Entry 5JHR (X-ray diffraction, 2.90 A resolution); this record covers chains L and M of the 28 polymer chains in the assembly.

[Chain L]
Protein: Proteasome subunit beta type-6
From: Saccharomyces cerevisiae (strain ATCC 204508 / S288c)
Notes: EC 3.4.25.1
Reference sequence: P23724 (PSB6_YEAST); residues 1-222 here correspond to UniProt positions 20-241 (UniProt number = residue number + 19)
Sequence (222 residues; numbered 1 to 222; the number before each row is that of its first residue):
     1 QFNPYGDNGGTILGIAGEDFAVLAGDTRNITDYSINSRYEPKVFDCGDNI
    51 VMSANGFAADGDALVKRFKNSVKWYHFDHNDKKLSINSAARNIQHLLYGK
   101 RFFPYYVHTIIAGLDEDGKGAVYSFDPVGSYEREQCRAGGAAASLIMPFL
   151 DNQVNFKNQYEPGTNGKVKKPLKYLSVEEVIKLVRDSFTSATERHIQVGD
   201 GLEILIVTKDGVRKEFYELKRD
Metal / ion sites: Mg2+: Asp222 (shared with 3 residues of chain V)
Ligand contacts: 6KF ((2S)-2-azido-N-[(2S)-3-(biphenyl-4-yl)-1-{[(2S)-1-{[(2S,3S,4R)-3,5-dihydroxy-4-methylpentan-2-yl]amino}-1-oxo-3-phenylpropan-2-yl]amino}-1-oxopropan-2-yl]-3-phenylpropanamide (non-preferred name)): Pro104, Tyr106, His108, Thr109, Ser124, Phe125, Asp126, Pro127, Val128, Arg137, Ala138, Gly139

[Chain M]
Protein: Proteasome subunit beta type-7
From: Saccharomyces cerevisiae (strain ATCC 204508 / S288c)
Notes: EC 3.4.25.1
Reference sequence: P30657 (PSB7_YEAST); residues -12 to 233 here correspond to UniProt positions 21-266 (UniProt number = residue number + 33)
Sequence (246 residues; each row starts with the number of its first residue; numbers below 1 keep their minus sign (Thr-12 is residue -12)):
   -12 TQIANAGASPMVNTQQPIVTGTSVISMKYDNGVIIAADNLGSYGSLLRFN
    38 GVERLIPVGDNTVVGISGDISDMQHIERLLKDLVTENAYDNPLADAEEAL
    88 EPSYIFEYLATVMYQRRSKMNPLWNAIIVAGVQSNGDQFLRYVNLLGVTY
   138 SSPTLATGFGAHMANPLLRKVVDRESDIPKTTVQVAEEAIVNAMRVLYYR
   188 DARSSRNFSLAIIDKNTGLTFKKNLQVENMKWDFAKDIKGYGTQKI
Unresolved in the structure: -12 to 0

[How chain L and chain M interact]
Residue-residue contacts - 40 pairs, chain L then chain M:
  Gln1(L) with Thr1(M), hydrogen bond
  Phe2(L) with Thr1(M); Arg104(M); Met107(M); Pro109(M), hydrophobic; Leu132(M), hydrophobic
  Asn3(L) with Leu133(M)
  Pro4(L) with Arg104(M), hydrogen bond (backbone-side chain); Met107(M), hydrophobic; Leu133(M)
  Tyr5(L) with Arg104(M)
  Asn8(L) with Val135(M)
  Asn29(L) with Tyr137(M)
  Ser34(L) with His149(M), hydrogen bond
  Ile35(L) with Arg156(M), hydrogen bond (backbone-side chain)
  Asn36(L) with Tyr137(M), hydrogen bond; Ser139(M); Arg156(M)
  Ser37(L) with Ser138(M), hydrogen bond (side chain-backbone)
  Glu40(L) with Arg128(M), salt bridge; Tyr137(M); Ser138(M), hydrogen bond (side chain-backbone)
  Phe57(L) with Arg104(M); Leu133(M); Val135(M), hydrophobic
  Ala59(L) with Tyr101(M); Leu133(M); Gly134(M); Val135(M)
  Asp60(L) with Tyr101(M), hydrogen bond; Arg104(M), salt bridge
  Asp62(L) with Thr136(M), hydrogen bond
  Ala63(L) with Tyr101(M)
  Lys66(L) with Glu94(M), salt bridge
  Phe103(L) with Arg104(M); Ser105(M)
  Tyr105(L) with Tyr101(M)
  Glu218(L) with Arg161(M), salt bridge
  Arg221(L) with Asp160(M), salt bridge; Arg161(M)
Also at the interface, not in a pair above, chain L (24 interface residues in all): Gly6, Tyr39
Also at the interface, not in a pair above, chain M (22 interface residues in all): Trp111, Leu142

[Overview]
The interface between chain L and chain M involves 24 residues on one side and 22 on the other, with 9
hydrogen bonds and 5 salt bridges. Polar pairs include Glu40(L)-Arg128(M), Asp60(L)-Arg104(M) and
Lys66(L)-Glu94(M). Ligands of chain L: compound 6KF.
Here chain L is Proteasome subunit beta type-6 and chain M is Proteasome subunit beta type-7, both from
Saccharomyces cerevisiae (strain ATCC 204508 / S288c). Entry 5JHR (Yeast 20S proteasome in complex with the
peptidic epoxyketone inhibitor 27) was determined by X-ray diffraction together with 5JHS from the same study.
